Entry 1DLS (X-ray diffraction, 2.30 A resolution); this record covers chain A.

Chain A:
Name: Dihydrofolate reductase
Source organism: Homo sapiens
Notes: EC 1.5.1.3
UniProtKB: P00374 (DYR_HUMAN); residues 1-186 here = UniProt positions 1-186
Amino-acid sequence (186 residues; each row starts with the number of its first residue):
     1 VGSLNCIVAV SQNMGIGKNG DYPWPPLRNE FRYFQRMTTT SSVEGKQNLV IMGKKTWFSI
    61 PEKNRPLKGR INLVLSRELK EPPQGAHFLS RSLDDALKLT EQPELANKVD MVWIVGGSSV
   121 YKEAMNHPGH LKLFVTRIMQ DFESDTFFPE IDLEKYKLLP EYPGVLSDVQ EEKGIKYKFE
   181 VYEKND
Sequence notes: conflict Tyr22 (Leu in P00374)
Small-molecule neighbours:
  - methotrexate (MTX): Ile7, Val8, Ala9, Tyr22, Arg28, Glu30, Phe31, Arg32, Phe34, Gln35, Ser59, Ile60, Pro61, Asn64, Leu67, Arg70, Val115, Tyr121, Thr136
  - NADPH (NDP; NADPH dihydro-nicotinamide-adenine-dinucleotide phosphate): Val8, Ala9, Ile16, Gly17, Lys18, Gly20, Asp21, Tyr22, Trp24, Gly53, Lys54, Lys55, Thr56, Ser59, Leu75, Ser76, Arg77, Glu78, Arg91, Ser92, Leu93, Val115, Gly116, Gly117, Ser118, Ser119, Val120, Tyr121, Glu123, Thr146

Summary:
Ligands of chain A: NADPH and methotrexate.
Chain A is Dihydrofolate reductase (Homo sapiens); the structure, Methotrexate-resistant variants of human
dihydrofolate reductase with substitution of leucine 22: kinetics, crystallography and potential as ..., was
determined by X-ray diffraction (same publication as 1DLR).
